PDB entry 7EPT | electron microscopy, 3.00 A resolution | chains B and G of the 5 polymer chains in the assembly

[Chain B]
Name: Guanine nucleotide-binding protein G(I)/G(S)/G(T) subunit beta-1
Source organism: Homo sapiens
UniProt: P62873 (GBB1_HUMAN); residue numbers follow UniProt; this construct covers 2-340
Amino-acid sequence (358 residues; row label = number of the first residue in the row; numbers below 1 keep their minus sign (Met-17 is residue -17)):
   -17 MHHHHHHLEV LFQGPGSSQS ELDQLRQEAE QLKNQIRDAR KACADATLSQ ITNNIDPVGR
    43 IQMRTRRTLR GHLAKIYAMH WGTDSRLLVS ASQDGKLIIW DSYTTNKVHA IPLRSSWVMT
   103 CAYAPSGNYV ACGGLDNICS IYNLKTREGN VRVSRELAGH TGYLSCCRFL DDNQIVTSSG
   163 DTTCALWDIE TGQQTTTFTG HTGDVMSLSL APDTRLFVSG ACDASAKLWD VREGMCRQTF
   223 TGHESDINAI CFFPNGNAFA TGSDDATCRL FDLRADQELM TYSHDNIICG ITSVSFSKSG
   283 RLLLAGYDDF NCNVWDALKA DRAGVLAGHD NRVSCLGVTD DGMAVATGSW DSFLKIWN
Not modelled in the structure: -17 to 0
Differences from the reference sequence: initiating methionine (-17); expression tag (-16 to 1)
Curated features (UniProtKB/Swiss-Prot):
  - modified residue: Ser2 (N-acetylserine), His266 (Phosphohistidine)

[Chain G]
Name: Guanine nucleotide-binding protein G(I)/G(S)/G(O) subunit gamma-2
Source organism: Homo sapiens
UniProt: P59768 (GBG2_HUMAN); residue numbers follow UniProt; this construct covers 1-71
Amino-acid sequence (71 residues; each row starts with the number of its first residue):
     1 MASNNTASIA QARKLVEQLK MEANIDRIKV SKAAADLMAY CEAHAKEDPL LTPVPASENP
    61 FREKKFFCAI L
Not modelled in the structure: 1-4, 63-71
Curated features (UniProtKB/Swiss-Prot):
  - modified residue: Ala2 (N-acetylalanine), Cys68 (Cysteine methyl ester)
  - lipidation: Cys68 (S-geranylgeranyl cysteine)

[How chain B and chain G interact]
Residue-residue contacts (85; chain B residue first):
  Leu7(B) - Ala12(G)  hydrophobic
  Leu7(B) - Arg13(G)
  Leu7(B) - Val16(G)  hydrophobic
  Glu10(B) - Val16(G)
  Glu10(B) - Lys20(G)  salt bridge
  Ala11(B) - Leu15(G)  hydrophobic
  Ala11(B) - Val16(G)  hydrophobic
  Ala11(B) - Leu19(G)
  Leu14(B) - Lys20(G)
  Lys15(B) - Leu15(G)
  Lys15(B) - Leu19(G)
  Gln17(B) - Ala23(G)
  Ile18(B) - Leu19(G)  hydrophobic
  Ile18(B) - Glu22(G)
  Ile18(B) - Ala23(G)  hydrophobic
  Ala21(B) - Arg27(G)
  Arg22(B) - Glu22(G)  salt bridge
  Cys25(B) - Arg27(G)
  Cys25(B) - Ile28(G)  hydrogen bond (side chain-backbone)
  Cys25(B) - Lys29(G)
  Cys25(B) - Val30(G)
  Asp27(B) - Lys29(G)
  Ala28(B) - Val30(G)
  Leu30(B) - Ala34(G)  hydrophobic
  Ile33(B) - Ser31(G)
  Ile33(B) - Ala34(G)  hydrophobic
  Thr34(B) - Met38(G)
  Ile37(B) - Met38(G)  hydrophobic
  Val40(B) - Leu51(G)  hydrophobic
  Ile43(B) - Leu50(G)
  Ile43(B) - Leu51(G)
  Met45(B) - Leu50(G)  hydrophobic
  Arg48(B) - Phe61(G)
  Arg49(B) - Phe61(G)  hydrogen bond (side chain-backbone)
  Ser84(B) - Phe61(G)
  Tyr85(B) - Pro60(G)  hydrophobic
  Tyr85(B) - Phe61(G)  hydrophobic
  Met217(B) - Met21(G)  hydrophobic
  Cys218(B) - Gln18(G)
  Cys218(B) - Met21(G)
  Arg219(B) - Glu22(G)
  Arg219(B) - Ile25(G)
  Gln220(B) - Glu22(G)
  Gln220(B) - Ile25(G)
  Thr221(B) - Glu22(G)
  Phe235(B) - Leu37(G)  hydrophobic
  Pro236(B) - Tyr40(G)
  Asn237(B) - Asp36(G)  hydrogen bond
  Asn237(B) - Leu37(G)
  Asn237(B) - Tyr40(G)
  Asn239(B) - Asp36(G)
  Asp254(B) - Ala33(G)
  Arg256(B) - Asp26(G)
  Arg256(B) - Arg27(G)
  Arg256(B) - Ile28(G)  hydrogen bond (backbone-backbone)
  Arg256(B) - Asp36(G)  salt bridge
  Ala257(B) - Arg27(G)
  Ala257(B) - Ile28(G)
  Asp258(B) - Glu22(G)
  Asp258(B) - Ile25(G)
  Asp258(B) - Arg27(G)  salt bridge
  Gln259(B) - Val30(G)
  Leu261(B) - Val30(G)  hydrophobic
  Ser279(B) - Asp48(G)  hydrogen bond
  Lys280(B) - Glu47(G)
  Lys280(B) - Asp48(G)  hydrogen bond (backbone-side chain)
  Ser281(B) - Tyr40(G)
  Ser281(B) - Cys41(G)  hydrogen bond (backbone-side chain)
  Ser281(B) - His44(G)
  Ser281(B) - Asp48(G)  hydrogen bond
  Gly282(B) - Cys41(G)
  Arg283(B) - Cys41(G)
  Arg283(B) - Leu51(G)
  Leu300(B) - Met38(G)  hydrophobic
  Gly324(B) - Pro49(G)
  Gly324(B) - Leu50(G)
  Met325(B) - Pro49(G)  hydrophobic
  Met325(B) - Leu50(G)
  Met325(B) - Glu58(G)
  Met325(B) - Pro60(G)
  Met325(B) - Phe61(G)  hydrophobic
  Ala326(B) - Phe61(G)  hydrophobic
  Ile338(B) - Phe61(G)  hydrophobic
  Asn340(B) - Asn59(G)  hydrogen bond
  Asn340(B) - Phe61(G)
Also at the interface, not in a pair above, chain B (59 interface residues in all): Leu4, Ala26, Thr29, Trp63, Thr181, Ala240, Leu252, Leu284, Leu286, Asp323
Also at the interface, not in a pair above, chain G (38 interface residues in all): Ile9, Lys14, Ala45, Val54

[Summary]
59 residues of chain B face 38 of chain G across their interface; the contacts include 9 hydrogen bonds and 4
salt bridges. Polar pairs include Glu10(B)-Lys20(G), Arg22(B)-Glu22(G) and Arg256(B)-Asp36(G).
Chain B is Guanine nucleotide-binding protein G(I)/G(S)/G(T) subunit beta-1 and chain G is Guanine
nucleotide-binding protein G(I)/G(S)/G(O) subunit gamma-2, both from Homo sapiens; the structure, Structural
basis for the tethered peptide activation of adhesion GPCRs, was determined by electron microscopy (same
publication as 7EQ1).
